PDB entry 6BJ3 | X-ray diffraction, 1.90 A resolution | chains H and C of the 5 polymer chains in the assembly

# Chain H
Molecule: TCR 55 beta chain
From: Homo sapiens
UniProtKB: K7N5M4 (K7N5M4_HUMAN); residues 102-244 here correspond to UniProt positions 107-249 (UniProt number = residue number + 5)
Sequence (242 residues; numbered 3 to 244; the number before each row is that of its first residue):
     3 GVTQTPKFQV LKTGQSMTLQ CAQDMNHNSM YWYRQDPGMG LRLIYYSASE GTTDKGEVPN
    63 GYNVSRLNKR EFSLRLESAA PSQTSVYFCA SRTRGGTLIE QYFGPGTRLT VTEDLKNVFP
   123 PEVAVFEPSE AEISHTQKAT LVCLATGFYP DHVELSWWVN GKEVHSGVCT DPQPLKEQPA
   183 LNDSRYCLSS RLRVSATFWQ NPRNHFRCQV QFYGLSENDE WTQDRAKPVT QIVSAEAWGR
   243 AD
Not modelled in the structure: 244
Differences from the reference sequence: engineered mutation Cys189 (Ala194 in K7N5M4)
Disulfides: Cys23-Cys91, Cys145-Cys210

# Chain C
Molecule: HIV Pol B35 peptide
Sequence (9 residues; numbered 1 to 9; the number before each row is that of its first residue):
     1 IPLTEEAEL

# Chain H / chain C interface
Pairs across the interface (9; chain H residue first):
  Asn30(H) with Glu8(C), hydrogen bond
  Arg94(H) with Glu5(C), salt bridge
  Arg96(H) with Glu5(C); Glu6(C); Ala7(C)
  Gly97(H) with Glu5(C), hydrogen bond (backbone-side chain); Glu6(C); Ala7(C)
  Ile101(H) with Glu5(C)
Interface residues without a listed pair, chain H (7 interface residues in all): Thr95, Gly98

# Overview
7 residues of chain H face 4 of chain C across their interface, with 2 hydrogen bonds and 1 salt bridge. Polar
contacts include Arg94(H)-Glu5(C), Asn30(H)-Glu8(C) and Gly97(H)-Glu5(C).
Chain H is TCR 55 beta chain (Homo sapiens) and chain C is HIV Pol B35 peptide; the structure, TCR55 in
complex with HIV(Pol448-456)/HLA-B35, was determined by X-ray diffraction, deposited together with 6BJ2 and
6BJ8.
